Entry 7CWS (electron microscopy, 3.40 A resolution); this record covers chains H and O of the 15 polymer chains in the assembly.

# Chain H
Molecule: Light Chain of H014 Fab
Source organism: Homo sapiens
Notes: antibody fragment or engineered binder
Amino-acid sequence (107 residues; each row starts with the number of its first residue):
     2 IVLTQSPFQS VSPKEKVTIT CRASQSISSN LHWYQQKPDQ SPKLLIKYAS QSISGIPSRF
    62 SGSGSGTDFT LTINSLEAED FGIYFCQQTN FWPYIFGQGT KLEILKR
Disulfide bonds: Cys-22/Cys-87

# Chain O
Molecule: Spike glycoprotein
Source organism: Severe acute respiratory syndrome coronavirus 2
UniProt: P0DTC2 (SPIKE_SARS2); residues 14-1147 here = UniProt positions 14-1147
Amino-acid sequence (1134 residues; each row starts with the number of its first residue):
    14 QCVNLTTRTQ LPPAYTNSFT RGVYYPDKVF RSSVLHSTQD LFLPFFSNVT WFHAIHVSGT
    74 NGTKRFDNPV LPFNDGVYFA STEKSNIIRG WIFGTTLDSK TQSLLIVNNA TNVVIKVCEF
   134 QFCNDPFLGV YYHKNNKSWM ESEFRVYSSA NNCTFEYVSQ PFLMDLEGKQ GNFKNLREFV
   194 FKNIDGYFKI YSKHTPINLV RDLPQGFSAL EPLVDLPIGI NITRFQTLLA LHRSYLTPGD
   254 SSSGWTAGAA AYYVGYLQPR TFLLKYNENG TITDAVDCAL DPLSETKCTL KSFTVEKGIY
   314 QTSNFRVQPT ESIVRFPNIT NLCPFGEVFN ATRFASVYAW NRKRISNCVA DYSVLYNSAS
   374 FSTFKCYGVS PTKLNDLCFT NVYADSFVIR GDEVRQIAPG QTGKIADYNY KLPDDFTGCV
   434 IAWNSNNLDS KVGGNYNYLY RLFRKSNLKP FERDISTEIY QAGSTPCNGV EGFNCYFPLQ
   494 SYGFQPTNGV GYQPYRVVVL SFELLHAPAT VCGPKKSTNL VKNKCVNFNF NGLTGTGVLT
   554 ESNKKFLPFQ QFGRDIADTT DAVRDPQTLE ILDITPCSFG GVSVITPGTN TSNQVAVLYQ
   614 DVNCTEVPVA IHADQLTPTW RVYSTGSNVF QTRAGCLIGA EHVNNSYECD IPIGAGICAS
   674 YQTQTNSPRR ARSVASQSII AYTMSLGAEN SVAYSNNSIA IPTNFTISVT TEILPVSMTK
   734 TSVDCTMYIC GDSTECSNLL LQYGSFCTQL NRALTGIAVE QDKNTQEVFA QVKQIYKTPP
   794 IKDFGGFNFS QILPDPSKPS KRSFIEDLLF NKVTLADAGF IKQYGDCLGD IAARDLICAQ
   854 KFNGLTVLPP LLTDEMIAQY TSALLAGTIT SGWTFGAGAA LQIPFAMQMA YRFNGIGVTQ
   914 NVLYENQKLI ANQFNSAIGK IQDSLSSTAS ALGKLQDVVN QNAQALNTLV KQLSSNFGAI
   974 SSVLNDILSR LDKVEAEVQI DRLITGRLQS LQTYVTQQLI RAAEIRASAN LAATKMSECV
  1034 LGQSKRVDFC GKGYHLMSFP QSAPHGVVFL HVTYVPAQEK NFTTAPAICH DGKAHFPREG
  1094 VFVSNGTHWF VTQRNFYEPQ IITTDNTFVS GNCDVVIGIV NNTVYDPLQP ELDS
Unresolved in the structure: 252-255, 445-446, 621-640, 677-688, 828-847
Disulfide bonds: Cys-15/Cys-136, Cys-131/Cys-166, Cys-291/Cys-301, Cys-336/Cys-361, Cys-379/Cys-432, Cys-480/Cys-488, Cys-617/Cys-649, Cys-662/Cys-671, Cys-738/Cys-760, Cys-743/Cys-749, Cys-1032/Cys-1043, Cys-1082/Cys-1126
Covalent attachments: N-acetylglucosamine (NAG) linked to Asn-234, Asn-603, Asn-616, Asn-657, Asn-709, Asn-717, Asn-801, Asn-1074, Asn-1098, Asn-1134
Curated features (UniProtKB/Swiss-Prot):
  - region: Asn-280 to Cys-301 (Putative superantigen), Arg-403 to Asp-405 (Integrin-binding motif), Asn-448 to Phe-456 (Immunodominant HLA epitope recognized by the CD8+), Pro-681 to Ala-684 (Putative superantigen), Ser-816 to Tyr-837 (Fusion peptide 1), Lys-835 to Phe-855 (Fusion peptide 2)
  - site (Cleavage): Arg-685, Ser-686, Arg-815, Ser-816
  - glycosylation: Asn-17 (N-linked (GlcNAc...) (complex) asparagine), Asn-61 (N-linked (GlcNAc...) (hybrid) asparagine), Asn-74 (N-linked (GlcNAc...) (complex) asparagine), Asn-122 (N-linked (GlcNAc...) (hybrid) asparagine), Asn-149 (N-linked (GlcNAc...) (complex) asparagine), Asn-165 (N-linked (GlcNAc...) (complex) asparagine), Asn-234 (N-linked (GlcNAc...) (high mannose) asparagine), Asn-282 (N-linked (GlcNAc...) (complex) asparagine), Thr-323 (O-linked (GalNAc) threonine), Ser-325 (O-linked (HexNAc...) serine), Asn-331 (N-linked (GlcNAc...) (complex) asparagine), Asn-343 (N-linked (GlcNAc...) (complex) asparagine), Asn-603 (N-linked (GlcNAc...) (hybrid) asparagine), Asn-616 (N-linked (GlcNAc...) (complex) asparagine), Asn-657 (N-linked (GlcNAc...) (complex) asparagine), Thr-676 (O-linked (GlcNAc...) threonine), Thr-678 (O-linked (GlcNAc...) threonine), Asn-709 (N-linked (GlcNAc...) (high mannose) asparagine), Asn-717 (N-linked (GlcNAc...) (hybrid) asparagine), Asn-801 (N-linked (GlcNAc...) (hybrid) asparagine) and 3 more in UniProt

# How chain H and chain O interact
Contacting residue pairs (13):
  Ser-29(H) / Val-503(O)
  Ser-30(H) / Val-503(O)
  Asn-91(H) / Ser-375(O)
  Asn-91(H) / Val-503(O)
  Asn-91(H) / Tyr-508(O)  hydrogen bond
  Phe-92(H) / Ser-373(O)  hydrogen bond (backbone-side chain)
  Phe-92(H) / Phe-374(O)
  Phe-92(H) / Ser-375(O)
  Trp-93(H) / Tyr-365(O)
  Trp-93(H) / Phe-374(O)
  Trp-93(H) / Ser-375(O)  hydrogen bond (backbone-backbone)
  Trp-93(H) / Thr-376(O)
  Trp-93(H) / Phe-377(O)
Other interface residues (no listed pair), chain H (8 interface residues in all): Ser-27, Ile-28, Pro-94
Other interface residues (no listed pair), chain O (9 interface residues in all): Asn-437

# Overview
8 residues of chain H and 9 residues of chain O are in contact; the contacts include 3 hydrogen bonds. Polar
pairs include Asn-91(H)/Tyr-508(O), Phe-92(H)/Ser-373(O) and Trp-93(H)/Ser-375(O). N-acetylglucosamine is
covalently linked to Asn-234(O), Asn-603(O), Asn-616(O), Asn-657(O), Asn-709(O) and Asn-717(O) and 4 more.
Chain H is Light Chain of H014 Fab (Homo sapiens) and chain O is Spike glycoprotein (Severe acute respiratory
syndrome coronavirus 2); the structure, SARS-CoV-2 Spike Proteins Trimer in Complex with FC05 and H014 Fabs
Cocktail, was determined by electron microscopy together with 7CWT and 7CWU from the same study.
